Entry 6SS2 (X-ray diffraction, 2.40 A resolution); this record covers chains HHH and LLL of the 3 polymer chains in the assembly.

# Chain HHH
Name: Fab C0021158 heavy chain (IgG1)
From: Homo sapiens
Notes: antibody fragment or engineered binder
Amino-acid sequence (233 residues; each row starts with the number of its first residue; a row labelled like 82A-82C holds insertion residues (82A, then the next letters in order); numbers below 1 keep their minus sign (Gly-3 is residue -3)):
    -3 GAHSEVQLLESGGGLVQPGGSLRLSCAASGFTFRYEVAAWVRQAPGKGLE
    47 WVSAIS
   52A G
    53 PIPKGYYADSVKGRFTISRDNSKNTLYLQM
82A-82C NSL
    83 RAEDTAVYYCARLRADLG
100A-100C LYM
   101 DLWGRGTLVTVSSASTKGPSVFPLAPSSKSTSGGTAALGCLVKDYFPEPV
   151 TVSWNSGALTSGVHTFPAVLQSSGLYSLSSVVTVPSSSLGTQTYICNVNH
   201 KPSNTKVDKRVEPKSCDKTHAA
Not modelled in the structure: -3 to 0, 216-222
Disulfides: Cys22-Cys92, Cys140-Cys196

# Chain LLL
Name: Fab C0021158 light chain (IgG1)
From: Homo sapiens
Notes: antibody fragment or engineered binder
Amino-acid sequence (220 residues; row label = number of the first residue in the row; a row labelled like 27A-27B holds insertion residues (27A, then the next letters in order); numbers below 1 keep their minus sign (Gly-2 is residue -2)):
    -2 GVHSQSVLTQPPSVSAAPGQKVTISCSGSS
27A-27B SN
    28 IGNHYVSWYQQLPGTAPKLLIYDNSERTAGVPDRFSGSKSGTSATLGITG
    78 LQTGDEADYYCGTWDELT
95A-95B SN
    96 LVFGGGTKLTVLGQPKAAPSVTLFPPSSEELQANKATLVCLISDFYPGAV
   146 TVAWKADSSPVKAGVETTTPSKQSNNKYAASSYLSLTPEQWKSHRSYSCQ
   196 VTHEGSTVEKTVAPTECS
Not modelled in the structure: -2 to 1, 211-213
Disulfides: Cys23-Cys88, Cys135-Cys194

# Interface between chain HHH and chain LLL
Residue-residue contacts - 65 pairs, chain HHH then chain LLL:
  Val37(HHH) - Phe98(LLL)  hydrophobic
  Gln39(HHH) - Gln38(LLL)  hydrogen bond
  Gln39(HHH) - Tyr87(LLL)  hydrogen bond
  Gly42(HHH) - Thr164(LLL)
  Lys43(HHH) - Tyr87(LLL)  hydrogen bond (backbone-side chain)
  Gly44(HHH) - Tyr87(LLL)
  Leu45(HHH) - Gln2(LLL)
  Leu45(HHH) - Phe98(LLL)
  Glu46(HHH) - Gln2(LLL)
  Trp47(HHH) - Asn95B(LLL)
  Trp47(HHH) - Leu96(LLL)
  Trp47(HHH) - Phe98(LLL)
  Ala60(HHH) - Asn95B(LLL)
  Tyr91(HHH) - Gln38(LLL)  hydrogen bond
  Asp98(HHH) - Asp50(LLL)
  Leu99(HHH) - Tyr32(LLL)
  Leu99(HHH) - Asp50(LLL)  hydrogen bond (backbone-side chain)
  Gly100(HHH) - Tyr32(LLL)
  Gly100(HHH) - Asp50(LLL)  hydrogen bond (backbone-side chain)
  Leu100A(HHH) - Ser34(LLL)
  Tyr100B(HHH) - Ser34(LLL)
  Tyr100B(HHH) - Tyr36(LLL)
  Tyr100B(HHH) - Leu46(LLL)  hydrophobic
  Tyr100B(HHH) - Tyr49(LLL)  hydrophobic
  Met100C(HHH) - Tyr36(LLL)  hydrogen bond (backbone-side chain)
  Met100C(HHH) - Leu46(LLL)
  Met100C(HHH) - Leu96(LLL)  hydrophobic
  Met100C(HHH) - Phe98(LLL)  hydrophobic
  Asp101(HHH) - Leu46(LLL)
  Trp103(HHH) - Tyr36(LLL)
  Trp103(HHH) - Pro44(LLL)
  Gly104(HHH) - Ala43(LLL)
  Val121(HHH) - Glu124(LLL)
  Phe122(HHH) - Ser122(LLL)
  Phe122(HHH) - Glu124(LLL)
  Phe122(HHH) - Glu125(LLL)
  Pro123(HHH) - Ser122(LLL)
  Leu124(HHH) - Phe119(LLL)
  Ala125(HHH) - Phe119(LLL)
  Ala137(HHH) - Thr117(LLL)
  Ala137(HHH) - Phe119(LLL)
  Leu138(HHH) - Phe119(LLL)  hydrophobic
  Leu141(HHH) - Tyr178(LLL)  hydrophobic
  Lys143(HHH) - Glu125(LLL)  salt bridge
  Lys143(HHH) - Lys130(LLL)
  Lys143(HHH) - Thr132(LLL)
  His164(HHH) - Gln168(LLL)  hydrogen bond
  His164(HHH) - Ala174(LLL)
  Phe166(HHH) - Leu136(LLL)  hydrophobic
  Phe166(HHH) - Ile137(LLL)
  Phe166(HHH) - Ala175(LLL)
  Pro167(HHH) - Ser166(LLL)
  Pro167(HHH) - Ser176(LLL)
  Ala168(HHH) - Thr163(LLL)
  Val169(HHH) - Glu161(LLL)
  Val169(HHH) - Thr163(LLL)
  Val169(HHH) - Tyr178(LLL)  hydrophobic
  Gln171(HHH) - Glu161(LLL)
  Ser172(HHH) - Glu161(LLL)  hydrogen bond (backbone-side chain)
  Leu178(HHH) - Tyr178(LLL)
  Ser179(HHH) - Val134(LLL)
  Ser179(HHH) - Tyr178(LLL)  hydrogen bond
  Val181(HHH) - Phe119(LLL)  hydrophobic
  Val181(HHH) - Leu136(LLL)  hydrophobic
  Lys209(HHH) - Glu124(LLL)  salt bridge
Also at the interface, not in a pair above, chain HHH (46 interface residues in all): Leu95, Arg105, Gly139, Leu170, Ser177, Arg210, Lys214
Also at the interface, not in a pair above, chain LLL (41 interface residues in all): Thr42, Trp91, Ser95A, Gly99, Gly100, Pro120, Ser138, Thr162

# Summary
46 residues of chain HHH face 41 of chain LLL across their interface, with 10 hydrogen bonds and 2 salt
bridges. Polar pairs include Lys143(HHH)-Glu125(LLL), Lys209(HHH)-Glu124(LLL) and Gln39(HHH)-Gln38(LLL).
Chain HHH is Fab C0021158 heavy chain (IgG1) and chain LLL is Fab C0021158 light chain (IgG1), both from Homo
sapiens; the structure, Structure of arginase-2 in complex with the inhibitory human antigen-binding fragment
Fab C0021158, was determined by X-ray diffraction together with 6SRV, 6SRX and 6TUL from the same study.
